PDB entry 8DVY | X-ray diffraction, 2.36 A resolution | chains A and B of the 3 polymer chains in the assembly

# Chain A
Molecule: Adenine DNA glycosylase
From: Geobacillus stearothermophilus
Notes: EC 3.2.2.31
UniProtKB: P83847 (MUTY_GEOSE); numbering as in UniProt (aligned over 1-365)
Amino-acid sequence (365 residues; numbered 1 to 365; the number before each row is that of its first residue):
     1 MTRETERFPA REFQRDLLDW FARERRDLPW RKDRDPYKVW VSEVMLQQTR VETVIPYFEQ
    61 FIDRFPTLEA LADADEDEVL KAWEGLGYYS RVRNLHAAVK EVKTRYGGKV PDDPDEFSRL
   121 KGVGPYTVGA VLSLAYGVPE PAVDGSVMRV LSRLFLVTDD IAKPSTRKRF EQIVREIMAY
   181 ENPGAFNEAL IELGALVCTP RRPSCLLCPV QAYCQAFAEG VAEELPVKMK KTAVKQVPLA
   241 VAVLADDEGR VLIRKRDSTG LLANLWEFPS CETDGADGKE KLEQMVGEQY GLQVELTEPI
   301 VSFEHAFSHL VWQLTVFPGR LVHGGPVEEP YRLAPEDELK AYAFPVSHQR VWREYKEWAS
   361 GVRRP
Not modelled in the structure: 1-6, 275, 290-291, 361-365
Sequence notes: engineered mutation Ser-146 (Asn in P83847)
UniProt features mapped onto this chain:
  - active site: Glu-43 (Proton donor/acceptor)
  - binding site (DNA): Trp-30, Arg-31, Gln-48, Thr-49, Leu-86 to Tyr-88, Tyr-126, Glu-188, Ser-308
  - binding site ([4Fe-4S] cluster): Cys-198, Cys-205, Cys-208, Cys-214
  - site: Asp-144 (Transition state stabilizer)
  - mutagenesis: Glu-43 (E43Q: Loss of catalytic activity), Asp-144 (D144N: Loss of catalytic activity)
Metal / ion sites: Ca2+ site 1: Ser-118, Val-123; Ca2+ site 2: Asp-144, Ser-146 (shared with 1 residue of chain C); 4Fe-4S cluster Fe: Cys-198, Cys-205, Cys-208, Cys-214; Ca2+ site 3: Asp-257, Thr-259
Residues lining bound ligands: 4Fe-4S cluster (SF4): Arg-153, Leu-154, Val-197, Cys-198, Pro-203, Ser-204, Cys-205, Cys-208, Val-210, Gln-211, Cys-214, Phe-217, Ala-222
From the paper describing this entry:
  - Ca2+ coordination: Asp-144, Ser-146
  - mutagenesis - N146S (3-fold): decreased catalytic activity on AP-site product
  - mutagenesis - N146S (92-fold): decreased catalytic activity on purine
  - mutagenesis - N146S (180-fold): decreased catalytic activity on adenine excision across OG

# Chain B
Molecule: 11-nt DNA strand
Sequence (11 nucleotides; each row starts with the number of its first residue):
     1 AAGACGTGGA C
Modified / non-standard residues: 8OG (8-oxo-2'-deoxy-guanosine-5'-monophosphate) at position 6

# How chain A and chain B interact
Pairs across the interface - 30 pairs, chain A then chain B:
  Gln-48(A) with 8OG_6(B), hydrogen bond to the base
  Thr-49(A) with 8OG_6(B), hydrogen bond to the base
  Arg-50(A) with DG8(B), base contact; DG9(B), hydrogen bond to the sugar; DA10(B), hydrogen bond to the sugar
  Gly-85(A) with DT7(B), sugar contact
  Leu-86(A) with 8OG_6(B), hydrogen bond to the base
  Gly-87(A) with 8OG_6(B), sugar contact
  Tyr-88(A) with DC5(B), hydrogen bond to the base; 8OG_6(B), stacking on the base
  Tyr-89(A) with 8OG_6(B), hydrogen bond to the phosphate; DT7(B), hydrogen bond to the phosphate
  Thr-232(A) with DG3(B), hydrogen bond to the phosphate
  Lys-235(A) with DA4(B), salt bridge to the phosphate
  Gly-260(A) with DC5(B), phosphate contact
  Leu-261(A) with DC5(B), hydrogen bond to the phosphate; 8OG_6(B), phosphate contact
  Leu-262(A) with 8OG_6(B), hydrogen bond to the phosphate
  His-305(A) with DT7(B), salt bridge to the phosphate
  Ala-306(A) with DT7(B), base contact
  Phe-307(A) with 8OG_6(B), base contact; DT7(B), base contact
  Ser-308(A) with DC5(B), base contact; 8OG_6(B), hydrogen bond to the base; DT7(B), base contact
  His-309(A) with DA4(B), sugar contact; DC5(B), salt bridge to the phosphate
  Pro-345(A) with DT7(B), phosphate contact
  Val-346(A) with DT7(B), hydrogen bond to the phosphate; DG8(B), phosphate contact
Also at the interface, not in a pair above, chain A (24 interface residues in all): Thr-53, Ser-90, Arg-91, Ser-347

# Overview
24 residues of chain A face 8 of chain B across their interface, with 13 hydrogen bonds, 3 salt bridges and 1
aromatic stacking contact. Among the polar pairs are Gln-48(A)/8OG_6(B), Thr-49(A)/8OG_6(B) and
Leu-86(A)/8OG_6(B). The paper reports that N146S of chain A reduces catalytic activity on AP-site product;
Ca2+ coordination by Asp-144(A) and Ser-146(A).
Chain A is Adenine DNA glycosylase (Geobacillus stearothermophilus) and chain B is an 11-nt DNA strand; the
structure, DNA glycosylase MutY variant N146S in complex with DNA containing d(8-oxo-G) paired with an
enzyme-generated abasic ..., was determined by X-ray diffraction, deposited together with 8DVP, 8DW0, 8DW4 and
8DW7.
